4ZLT - chains B and F; structure by X-ray diffraction, 3.00 A resolution.

# Chain B
Protein: Putative uncharacterized protein
From: Cricetid herpesvirus 2
UniProtKB: E9M5R0 (E9M5R0_9GAMA); residues 1-412 here correspond to UniProt positions 28-439 (UniProt number = residue number + 27)
Sequence (420 residues; each row starts with the number of its first residue):
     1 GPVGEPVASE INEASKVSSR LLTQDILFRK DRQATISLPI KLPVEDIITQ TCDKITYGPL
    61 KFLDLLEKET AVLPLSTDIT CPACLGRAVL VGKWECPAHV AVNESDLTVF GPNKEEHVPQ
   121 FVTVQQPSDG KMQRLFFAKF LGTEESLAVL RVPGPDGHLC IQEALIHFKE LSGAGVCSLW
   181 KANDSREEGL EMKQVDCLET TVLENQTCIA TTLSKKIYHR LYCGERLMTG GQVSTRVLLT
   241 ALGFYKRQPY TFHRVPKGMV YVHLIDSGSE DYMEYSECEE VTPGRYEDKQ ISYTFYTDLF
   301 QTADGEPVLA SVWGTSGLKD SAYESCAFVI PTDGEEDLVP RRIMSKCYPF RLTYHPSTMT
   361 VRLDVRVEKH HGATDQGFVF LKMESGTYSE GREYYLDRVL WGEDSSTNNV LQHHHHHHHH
Not modelled in the structure: 1-17, 250-254, 402-420
Disulfides: Cys52-Cys177, Cys81-Cys84, Cys96-Cys160, Cys197-Cys208, Cys223-Cys278, Cys326-Cys347
Covalent attachments: N-acetylglucosamine (NAG) linked to Asn103, Asn205
Sequence notes: engineered mutation Asp333 (Lys360 in E9M5R0), Glu335 (Arg362 in E9M5R0), Glu336 (Arg363 in E9M5R0), Asp337 (Lys364 in E9M5R0); expression tag (413-420)
What the authors report for this chain:
  - post-translational modification sites: Asn103, Asn205

# Chain F
Protein: C-C motif chemokine 3
From: Mus musculus
UniProtKB: P10855 (CCL3_MOUSE); residues 1-69 here correspond to UniProt positions 24-92 (UniProt number = residue number + 23)
Sequence (70 residues; each row starts with the number of its first residue; numbering starts at 0):
     0 MAPYGADTPT ACCFSYSRKI PRQFIVAYFE TSSLCSQPGV IFLTKRNRQI CADSKETWVQ
    60 EYITDLELNA
Not modelled in the structure: 0-6, 69
Disulfides: Cys11-Cys34, Cys12-Cys50
Sequence notes: expression tag (0); engineered mutation Ala26 (Asp49 in P10855)

# Chain B / chain F interface
Contacting residue pairs (59):
  Pro82(B) with Asn46(F)
  Ala83(B) with Asn46(F)
  Asp196(B) with Phe13(F)
  Cys197(B) with Phe13(F)
  Leu198(B) with Phe13(F), hydrophobic
  Glu199(B) with Ser35(F), hydrogen bond (backbone-side chain)
  Thr200(B) with Cys11(F); Cys12(F); Phe13(F); Cys34(F); Ser35(F), hydrogen bond (backbone-backbone)
  Thr201(B) with Leu33(F)
  Val202(B) with Leu33(F), hydrogen bond (backbone-backbone); Cys34(F); Ser35(F)
  Leu221(B) with Arg45(F)
  Met228(B) with Arg45(F)
  Leu239(B) with Phe13(F), hydrophobic
  Tyr245(B) with Leu33(F), hydrophobic
  Val262(B) with Cys11(F), hydrophobic
  His263(B) with Ala10(F); Cys11(F), hydrogen bond (backbone-backbone)
  Leu264(B) with Cys11(F); Phe13(F), hydrophobic
  Ile265(B) with Cys11(F), hydrogen bond (backbone-backbone); Cys12(F); Phe13(F), hydrogen bond (backbone-backbone); Ser14(F), hydrogen bond (backbone-backbone); Gln48(F); Cys50(F), hydrophobic
  Asp266(B) with Phe13(F); Ser14(F), hydrogen bond
  Ser267(B) with Ser14(F), hydrogen bond (backbone-side chain); Tyr15(F); Ser16(F); Ile49(F); Cys50(F), hydrogen bond (side chain-backbone)
  Gly268(B) with Ser14(F), hydrogen bond (backbone-side chain); Tyr15(F), hydrogen bond (backbone-backbone)
  Asp271(B) with Arg17(F)
  Tyr272(B) with Phe23(F), hydrophobic; Thr43(F); Arg45(F)
  Glu274(B) with Arg45(F), salt bridge
  Tyr275(B) with Phe23(F), hydrophobic; Lys44(F), hydrogen bond
  Glu280(B) with Gln22(F); Lys44(F), salt bridge
  Trp313(B) with Asn46(F)
  Thr315(B) with Asn46(F)
  Leu318(B) with Val25(F), hydrophobic; Leu42(F)
  Tyr323(B) with Asn46(F), hydrogen bond
  Gln376(B) with Lys44(F)
  Phe378(B) with Lys44(F); Arg45(F)
  Glu393(B) with Arg45(F), salt bridge
  Tyr395(B) with Lys44(F); Arg45(F)
Also at the interface, not in a pair above, chain B (35 interface residues in all): Glu145, Lys319
Also at the interface, not in a pair above, chain F (27 interface residues in all): Ile19, Ala26, Ser32, Gln36, Ile40
From the paper, about this interface:
  - residue pairs: Leu198(B)-Phe13(F) (hydrophobic contact), Glu199(B)-Ser35(F) (backbone contact), Thr200(B)-Ser35(F) (backbone contact), Leu239(B)-Phe13(F) (hydrophobic contact), Leu264(B)-Phe13(F) (hydrophobic contact), Tyr272(B)-Arg45(F), Tyr323(B)-Asn46(F) (hydrogen bond), Glu393(B)-Arg45(F) (salt bridge), Tyr395(B)-Arg45(F)
  - interface residues, chain B: Tyr275(B), Phe378(B), Tyr395(B)
  - interface residues, chain F: Phe13(F)

# Overview
The interface between chain B and chain F involves 35 residues on one side and 27 on the other; the contacts
include 14 hydrogen bonds and 3 salt bridges. Polar contacts include Glu274(B)-Arg45(F), Glu280(B)-Lys44(F)
and Glu393(B)-Arg45(F). The authors report hydrophobic contacts between Leu198(B) and Phe13(F), Leu239(B) and
Phe13(F) and Leu264(B) and Phe13(F); backbone contacts between Glu199(B) and Ser35(F) and Thr200(B) and
Ser35(F); contacts between Tyr272(B) and Arg45(F) and Tyr395(B) and Arg45(F). The paper reports interface
residues Tyr275(B), Phe378(B) and Phe13(F) among others; modification sites Asn103(B) and Asn205(B).
Here chain B is Putative uncharacterized protein (Cricetid herpesvirus 2) and chain F is C-C motif chemokine 3
(Mus musculus). Entry 4ZLT (Crystal structure of viral chemokine binding protein R17 in complex with CCL3) was
determined by X-ray diffraction, deposited together with 4ZKQ.
